5LGB - chain A; structure by X-ray diffraction, 1.80 A resolution.

# Chain A
Protein: Peroxisomal N(1)-acetyl-spermine/spermidine oxidase
From: Mus musculus
Notes: EC 1.5.3.13
UniProtKB: Q8C0L6 (PAOX_MOUSE); numbering as in UniProt; present here: 4-450, 458-504
Chain sequence (497 residues; each row starts with the number of its first residue; note: 6 numbers in that range are skipped by the numbering (no residue carries them; nothing is unmodelled there)):
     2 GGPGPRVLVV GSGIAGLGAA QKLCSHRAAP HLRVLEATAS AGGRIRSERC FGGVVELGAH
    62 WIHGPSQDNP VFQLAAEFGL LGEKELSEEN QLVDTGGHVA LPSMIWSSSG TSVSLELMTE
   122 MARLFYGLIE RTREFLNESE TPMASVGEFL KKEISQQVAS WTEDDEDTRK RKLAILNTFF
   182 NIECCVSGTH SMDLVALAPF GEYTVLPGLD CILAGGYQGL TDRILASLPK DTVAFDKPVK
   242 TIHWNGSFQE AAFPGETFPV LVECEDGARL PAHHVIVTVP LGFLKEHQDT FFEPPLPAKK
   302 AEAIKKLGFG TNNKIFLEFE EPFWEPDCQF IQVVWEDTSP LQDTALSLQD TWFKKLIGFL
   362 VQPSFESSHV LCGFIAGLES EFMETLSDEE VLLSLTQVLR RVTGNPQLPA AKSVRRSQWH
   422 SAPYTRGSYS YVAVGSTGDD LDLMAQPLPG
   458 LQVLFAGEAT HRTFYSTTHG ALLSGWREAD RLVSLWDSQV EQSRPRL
Unresolved in the structure: 2-4, 27-28, 86-105, 164-167, 208-210, 326-329, 365-369
Sequence notes: expression tag (2-3); linker (451)
Residues lining bound ligands:
  - FAD-MDL72527 adduct (6YU): Val-11, Gly-12, Ser-13, Gly-14, Ile-15, Ala-16, Gly-17, Leu-36, Glu-37, Ala-38, Thr-39, Gly-43, Gly-44, Arg-45, Ile-46, Leu-58, Gly-59, Ala-60, His-61, Trp-62, His-64, Val-187, Asp-211, Tyr-218, Lys-238, Pro-239, Val-240, Thr-279, Val-280, Pro-281, Phe-284, Phe-292, Asn-313, Lys-315, Trp-420, Tyr-425, Ser-429, Tyr-430, Gly-464, Glu-465, Ser-473, Thr-474, Thr-475, Ala-478
  - n,n'-bis(2,3-butadienyl)-1,4-butane-diamine (MD2): His-64, Ile-130, Glu-131, Glu-184, Val-187, Ser-188, Phe-201, Tyr-204, Tyr-430, Tyr-472, Ser-473
UniProt features mapped onto this chain:
  - binding site (FAD): Ala-16, Glu-37, Arg-45, His-61, Trp-62, Val-240, Glu-465, Thr-474, Thr-475
  - binding site (substrate): His-64, Val-187, Asn-313
  - mutagenesis: Asn-313 (N313A/D/L/T: Decreased enzyme activity with N(1)-acetylspermine)
  - motif: Pro-502 to Leu-504 (Microbody targeting signal)

# In short
Ligands of chain A: FAD-MDL72527 adduct and n,n'-bis(2,3-butadienyl)-1,4-butane-diamine. From UniProt: 9
FAD-binding residues, 3 substrate-binding residues and one mutagenesis site.
Chain A is Peroxisomal N(1)-acetyl-spermine/spermidine oxidase (Mus musculus); the structure, Crystal
structure of murine N1-acetylpolyamine oxidase in complex with MDL72527, was determined by X-ray diffraction
(same publication as 5LAE, 5LFO and 5MBX).
